8AC5 - chains D and H of the 20 polymer chains in the assembly; structure by electron microscopy, 3.10 A resolution.

[Chain D]
Name: YALI0A17468p
Source organism: Yarrowia lipolytica
UniProt: Q6CGP7 (Q6CGP7_YARLI); residues 1-330 here = UniProt positions 1-330
Sequence (330 residues; row label = number of the first residue in the row):
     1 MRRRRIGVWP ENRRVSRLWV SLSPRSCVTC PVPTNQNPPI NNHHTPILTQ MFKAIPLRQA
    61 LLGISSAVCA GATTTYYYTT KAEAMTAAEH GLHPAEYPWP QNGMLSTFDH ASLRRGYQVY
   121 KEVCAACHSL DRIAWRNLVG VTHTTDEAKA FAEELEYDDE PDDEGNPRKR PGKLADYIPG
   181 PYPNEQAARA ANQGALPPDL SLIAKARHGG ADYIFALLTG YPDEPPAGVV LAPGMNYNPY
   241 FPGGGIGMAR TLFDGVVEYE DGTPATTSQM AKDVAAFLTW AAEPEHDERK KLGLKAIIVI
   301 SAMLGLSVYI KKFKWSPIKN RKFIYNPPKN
Not modelled in the structure: 1-84, 329-330
Metal / ion sites: heme c Fe: His-128, Met-248
Ligand contacts:
  - heme c (HEC): Val-119, Val-123, Cys-124, Cys-127, His-128, Asn-192, Ala-195, Leu-196, Pro-197, Pro-198, Leu-200, Ile-203, Arg-207, Tyr-213, Ile-214, Leu-217, Leu-218, Phe-241, Ile-246, Gly-247, Met-248, Thr-251, Leu-252, Val-274, Leu-278
  - phosphatidylethanolamine (PTY): Leu-292, Lys-295, Ala-296, Val-299, Ile-300

[Chain H]
Name: Cytochrome b-c1 complex subunit 8
Source organism: Yarrowia lipolytica
UniProt: Q6C387 (Q6C387_YARLI); residues 3-95 here correspond to UniProt positions 1-93 (UniProt number = residue number - 2)
Sequence (93 residues; each row starts with the number of its first residue):
     3 MGGNGHYMGW WGHMGSPPQK GIAGYTISPF AARPFAGVVH AAIFNTFRRT KNQALFVILP
    63 VSFFYYVWTQ ASEKNEWLYT KAGRHELAKA LAE
Not modelled in the structure: 3-8, 94-95
Ligand contacts: 1,2-diacyl-sn-glycero-3-phosphocholine (PC1): Gln-55, Phe-58, Val-59, Val-63

[Interface between chain D and chain H]
Contacting residue pairs (29):
  Met-85(D) with Tyr-81(H)
  Thr-86(D) with Tyr-81(H)
  Tyr-309(D) with Phe-37(H), hydrophobic
  Lys-312(D) with Phe-37(H)
  Phe-313(D) with Pro-31(H); Phe-32(H), hydrophobic; Pro-36(H)
  Ser-316(D) with Pro-31(H)
  Pro-317(D) with Thr-28(H), hydrogen bond (backbone-side chain); Ile-29(H); Pro-31(H)
  Asn-320(D) with Ala-34(H)
  Arg-321(D) with Tyr-27(H); Thr-28(H)
  Lys-322(D) with Ala-25(H); Gly-26(H); Tyr-27(H), hydrogen bond (backbone-backbone)
  Phe-323(D) with Ile-24(H), hydrophobic; Ala-25(H); Gly-26(H)
  Ile-324(D) with Gly-23(H); Ile-24(H); Ala-25(H), hydrogen bond (backbone-backbone); Tyr-27(H)
  Tyr-325(D) with Lys-22(H); Gly-23(H); Ile-24(H), hydrophobic
  Asn-326(D) with Gly-23(H), hydrogen bond (backbone-backbone)
  Pro-328(D) with Lys-22(H)
Interface residues without a listed pair, chain D (16 interface residues in all): Val-308

[In short]
16 residues of chain D and 14 residues of chain H are in contact; the contacts include 4 hydrogen bonds. Polar
pairs include Pro-317(D)/Thr-28(H), Lys-322(D)/Tyr-27(H) and Ile-324(D)/Ala-25(H). Bound to chain D: heme c
and phosphatidylethanolamine. Chain H binds 1,2-diacyl-sn-glycero-3-phosphocholine.
Here chain D is YALI0A17468p and chain H is Cytochrome b-c1 complex subunit 8, both from Yarrowia lipolytica.
Entry 8AC5 (Complex III2 from Yarrowia lipolytica, with decylubiquinol, oxidised, b-position) was determined
by electron microscopy together with 8AB6, 8AB7, 8AB8, 8AB9, 8ABA, 8ABB and 11 further entries from the same
study.
